5U07 - chains A and K of the 14 polymer chains in the assembly; structure by electron microscopy, 3.80 A resolution.

== Chain A ==
Protein: CRISPR-associated protein, Cse3 family
Source organism: Thermobifida fusca YX
UniProtKB: Q47PJ5 (Q47PJ5_THEFY); residues 1-232 here = UniProt positions 1-232
Amino-acid sequence (232 residues; numbered 1 to 232; the number before each row is that of its first residue):
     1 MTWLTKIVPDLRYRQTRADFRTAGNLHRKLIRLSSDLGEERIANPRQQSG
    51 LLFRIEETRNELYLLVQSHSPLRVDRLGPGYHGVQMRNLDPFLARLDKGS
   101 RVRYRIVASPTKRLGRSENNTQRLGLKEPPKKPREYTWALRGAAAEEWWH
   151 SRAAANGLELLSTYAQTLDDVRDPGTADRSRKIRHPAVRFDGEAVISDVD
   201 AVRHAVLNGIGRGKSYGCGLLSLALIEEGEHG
Not modelled in the structure: 1, 18-19, 49-50, 56-65, 83-86, 95-96, 119-120, 128-136, 139-140, 167-168, 227-232

== Chain K ==
Molecule: crRNA
Sequence (61 nucleotides; row label = number of the first residue in the row):
     1 AUGGACCGCCAGUGAUAAGUGGAAUGCCAUGUGGGCUGUCGUGAGCCCCA
    51 CGCACGUGGGG
Not modelled in the structure: 41-42

== Interface between chain A and chain K ==
Contacting residue pairs (50; chain A residue first):
  His27(A) with G61(K), salt bridge to the phosphate
  Ala43(A) with A50(K), sugar contact
  Asn44(A) with A50(K), sugar contact; C51(K), hydrogen bond to the sugar; G58(K), hydrogen bond to the sugar
  Pro45(A) with G58(K), hydrogen bond to the sugar; G59(K), sugar contact
  Arg46(A) with G59(K), salt bridge to the phosphate
  Gln47(A) with G59(K), sugar contact; G60(K), sugar contact
  Ser109(A) with G45(K), hydrogen bond to the base
  Thr111(A) with G45(K), base contact
  Lys112(A) with G56(K), phosphate contact; U57(K), phosphate contact
  Arg113(A) with G56(K), sugar contact; U57(K), hydrogen bond to the phosphate; G58(K), hydrogen bond to the base
  Leu114(A) with G43(K), base contact; G56(K), phosphate contact
  Arg116(A) with A44(K), hydrogen bond to the base; G45(K), hydrogen bond to the sugar; C46(K), salt bridge to the phosphate
  Arg123(A) with G45(K), hydrogen bond to the sugar; C47(K), base contact; G58(K), base contact; G59(K), hydrogen bond to the base; G60(K), hydrogen bond to the base
  Leu124(A) with G43(K), sugar contact
  Gly125(A) with G45(K), base contact
  Leu126(A) with G43(K), sugar contact
  Lys127(A) with U57(K), phosphate contact
  Trp138(A) with G43(K), sugar contact
  Arg141(A) with C40(K), sugar contact
  Arg152(A) with G58(K), salt bridge to the phosphate
  Gln166(A) with C40(K), base contact
  Ser180(A) with G61(K), hydrogen bond to the sugar
  Arg181(A) with C46(K), sugar contact; C47(K), hydrogen bond to the sugar; G61(K), base contact
  Lys182(A) with C46(K), base contact
  Ile183(A) with C46(K), base contact
  Arg184(A) with G45(K), hydrogen bond to the base; C46(K), base contact
  Pro186(A) with G45(K), base contact
  Arg212(A) with G58(K), salt bridge to the phosphate; G59(K), phosphate contact
  Lys214(A) with G59(K), salt bridge to the phosphate; G60(K), salt bridge to the phosphate
  Ser215(A) with G61(K), hydrogen bond to the phosphate
  Tyr216(A) with G61(K), hydrogen bond to the base
Interface residues without a listed pair, chain A (33 interface residues in all): Pro110, Gly211
Interface residues without a listed pair, chain K (15 interface residues in all): C48

== In short ==
Chain A and chain K form an interface of 33 and 15 residues respectively; the contacts include 16 hydrogen
bonds and 7 salt bridges. Polar contacts include Ser109(A)-G45(K), Arg113(A)-G58(K) and Arg116(A)-A44(K).
Here chain A is CRISPR-associated protein, Cse3 family (Thermobifida fusca YX) and chain K is crRNA. Entry
5U07 (CRISPR RNA-guided surveillance complex) was determined by electron microscopy together with 5U0A from
the same study.
